Entry 3SLP (X-ray diffraction, 2.30 A resolution); this record covers chains C and D of the 5 polymer chains in the assembly.

[Chain C]
Name: Exonuclease
From: Enterobacteria phage lambda
Notes: EC 3.1.11.3
Reference sequence: P03697 (EXO_LAMBD); residue numbers follow UniProt; this construct covers 1-226
Amino-acid sequence (229 residues; row label = number of the first residue in the row; numbers below 1 keep their minus sign (Gly-2 is residue -2)):
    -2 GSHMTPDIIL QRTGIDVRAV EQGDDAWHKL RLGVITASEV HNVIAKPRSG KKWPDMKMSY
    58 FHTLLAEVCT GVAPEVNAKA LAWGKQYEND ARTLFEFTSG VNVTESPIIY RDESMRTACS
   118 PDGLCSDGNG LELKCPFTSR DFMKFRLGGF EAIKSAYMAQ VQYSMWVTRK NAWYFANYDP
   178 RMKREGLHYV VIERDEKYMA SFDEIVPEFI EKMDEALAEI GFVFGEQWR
Not modelled in the structure: -2 to 0
Sequence notes: expression tag (-2 to 0)
Metal / ion sites: Ca2+ near Asp119 (its only coordinating residue here)
What the authors report for this chain:
  - catalytic residues: Lys131 (proposed by the authors, not directly observed)
  - mutagenesis - W24A, K49A, M53A, K76A, L78A, E85A: decreased catalytic activity
  - mutagenesis - R28A, R45A, D119A, K131A, R137A: abolished catalytic activity

[Chain D]
Molecule: 12-nt DNA strand
Sequence (12 nucleotides; each row starts with the number of its first residue):
     1 GCGACTAGTC GC

[Chain C / chain D interface]
Pairs across the interface (10):
  Ala42(C) - DC5(D)  phosphate contact
  Lys43(C) - DC5(D)  hydrogen bond to the phosphate
  Pro44(C) - DT6(D)  phosphate contact
  Arg45(C) - DA4(D)  base contact
  Arg45(C) - DC5(D)  hydrogen bond to the base
  Arg45(C) - DT6(D)  hydrogen bond to the phosphate
  Pro51(C) - DT6(D)  phosphate contact
  Asp52(C) - DT6(D)  phosphate contact
  Met53(C) - DC5(D)  phosphate contact
  Ser152(C) - DA4(D)  phosphate contact
Other interface residues (no listed pair), chain D (4 interface residues in all): DA7

[Summary]
8 residues of chain C face 4 of chain D across their interface; the contacts include 3 hydrogen bonds. Polar
contacts include Arg45(C)-DC5(D), Lys43(C)-DC5(D) and Arg45(C)-DT6(D). The paper reports the catalytic residue
Lys131(C); W24A, K49A and M53A of chain C, among others, reduce catalytic activity; 11 substitutions were
tested in all.
Chain C is Exonuclease (Enterobacteria phage lambda) and chain D is a 12-nt DNA strand; the structure, Crystal
Structure of Lambda Exonuclease in Complex with a 12 BP Symmetric DNA Duplex, was determined by X-ray
diffraction, deposited together with 3SM4.
